PDB entry 5BYM | X-ray diffraction, 2.71 A resolution | chains A and C

[Chain A]
Molecule: Suppressor protein MPT5
Source organism: Saccharomyces cerevisiae (strain ATCC 204508 / S288c)
UniProt: P39016 (MPT5_YEAST); numbering as in UniProt (aligned over 201-600)
Chain sequence (400 residues; numbered 201 to 600; the number before each row is that of its first residue):
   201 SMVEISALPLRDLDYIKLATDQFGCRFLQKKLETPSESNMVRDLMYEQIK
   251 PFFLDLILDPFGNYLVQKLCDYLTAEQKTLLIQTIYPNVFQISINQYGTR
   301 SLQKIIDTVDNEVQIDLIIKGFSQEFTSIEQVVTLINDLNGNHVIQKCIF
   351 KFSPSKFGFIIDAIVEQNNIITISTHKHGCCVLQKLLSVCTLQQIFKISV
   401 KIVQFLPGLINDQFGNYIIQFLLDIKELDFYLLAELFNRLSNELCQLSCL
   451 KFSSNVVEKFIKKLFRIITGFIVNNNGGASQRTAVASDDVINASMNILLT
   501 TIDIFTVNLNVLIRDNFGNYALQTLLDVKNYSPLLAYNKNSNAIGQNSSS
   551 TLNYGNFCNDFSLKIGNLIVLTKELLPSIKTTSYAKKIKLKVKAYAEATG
Unresolved in the structure: 201, 473-485, 535-556, 600
Reported in the primary citation:
  - binding site for the 9-nt RNA strand (chain C): Cys381

[Chain C]
Molecule: 9-nt RNA strand
Sequence (9 nucleotides; each row starts with the number of its first residue):
     1 UGUACUAUA

[Interface between chain A and chain C]
Pairs across the interface - 47 pairs, chain A then chain C:
  Gln222(A) - A9(C)  hydrogen bond to the sugar
  Arg226(A) - A9(C)  hydrogen bond to the sugar
  Gln229(A) - A9(C)  hydrogen bond to the base
  Phe261(A) - A9(C)  phosphate contact
  Asn263(A) - U8(C)  hydrogen bond to the base
  Tyr264(A) - U8(C)  hydrogen bond to the base
  Tyr264(A) - A9(C)  stacking on the base
  Gln267(A) - U8(C)  hydrogen bond to the base
  Gln296(A) - U8(C)  sugar contact
  Tyr297(A) - U8(C)  sugar contact
  Thr299(A) - A7(C)  base contact
  Arg300(A) - A7(C)  hydrogen bond to the base
  Arg300(A) - U8(C)  salt bridge to the phosphate
  Gln303(A) - A7(C)  hydrogen bond to the base
  Leu339(A) - U6(C)  phosphate contact
  Leu339(A) - A7(C)  sugar contact
  Asn340(A) - A7(C)  hydrogen bond to the sugar
  Asn342(A) - U6(C)  hydrogen bond to the base
  His343(A) - U6(C)  base contact
  His343(A) - A7(C)  stacking on the base
  Gln346(A) - U6(C)  hydrogen bond to the base
  His378(A) - U6(C)  base contact
  Cys381(A) - C5(C)  base contact
  Cys381(A) - U6(C)  base contact
  Gln384(A) - A4(C)  hydrogen bond to the base
  Gln413(A) - U3(C)  base contact
  Phe414(A) - A4(C)  sugar contact
  Asn416(A) - U3(C)  hydrogen bond to the base
  Tyr417(A) - U3(C)  hydrogen bond to the base
  Tyr417(A) - A4(C)  stacking on the base
  Gln420(A) - U3(C)  hydrogen bond to the base
  Lys451(A) - G2(C)  hydrogen bond to the sugar
  Lys451(A) - U3(C)  salt bridge to the phosphate
  Phe452(A) - U3(C)  base contact
  Ser454(A) - G2(C)  base contact
  Asn455(A) - G2(C)  hydrogen bond to the base
  Asn455(A) - U3(C)  base contact
  Glu458(A) - G2(C)  hydrogen bond to the base
  Asn516(A) - U1(C)  base contact
  Phe517(A) - G2(C)  sugar contact
  Asn519(A) - U1(C)  hydrogen bond to the base
  Tyr520(A) - U1(C)  hydrogen bond to the base
  Tyr520(A) - G2(C)  stacking on the base
  Gln523(A) - U1(C)  hydrogen bond to the base
  Ser583(A) - U1(C)  hydrogen bond to the sugar
  Tyr584(A) - U1(C)  base contact
  Lys587(A) - U1(C)  base contact
Interface residues without a listed pair, chain A (41 interface residues in all): Cys225, Pro260, Cys380

[Summary]
Chain A and chain C form an interface of 41 and 9 residues respectively, with 22 hydrogen bonds, 2 salt
bridges and 4 aromatic stacking contacts. Among the polar pairs are Gln229(A)-A9(C), Asn263(A)-U8(C) and
Tyr264(A)-U8(C). The paper reports a binding site for the 9-nt RNA strand (chain C) at Cys381(A).
Chain A is Suppressor protein MPT5 (Saccharomyces cerevisiae (strain ATCC 204508 / S288c)) and chain C is a
9-nt RNA strand; the structure, Crystal structure of the RNA-binding domain of yeast Puf5p bound to SMX2 RNA,
was determined by X-ray diffraction together with 5BZ1, 5BZ5, 5BZU and 5BZV from the same study.
